6K7Y - chains A and G of the 20 polymer chains in the assembly; structure by electron microscopy, 3.60 A resolution.

[Chain A]
Protein: Calcium uniporter protein, mitochondrial
Organism: Homo sapiens
Reference sequence: Q8NE86 (MCU_HUMAN); residues 73-348 here = UniProt positions 73-348
Amino-acid sequence (276 residues; numbered 73 to 348; the number before each row is that of its first residue):
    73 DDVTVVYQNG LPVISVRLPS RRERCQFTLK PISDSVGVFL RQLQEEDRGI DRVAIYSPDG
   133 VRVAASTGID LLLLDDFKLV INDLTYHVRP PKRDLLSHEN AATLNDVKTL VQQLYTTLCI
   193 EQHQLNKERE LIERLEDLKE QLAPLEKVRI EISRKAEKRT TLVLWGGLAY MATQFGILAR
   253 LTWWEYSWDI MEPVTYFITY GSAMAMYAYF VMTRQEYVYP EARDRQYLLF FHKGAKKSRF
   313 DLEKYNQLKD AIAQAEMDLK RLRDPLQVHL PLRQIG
Not modelled in the structure: 346-348
Metal / ion sites: Ca2+: E264 (shared with 1 residue of chain B; 1 residue of chain C; 1 residue of chain D)
Ligand contacts:
  - PLX ((9R,11S)-9-({[(1S)-1-hydroxyhexadecyl]oxy}methyl)-2,2-dimethyl-5,7,10-trioxa-2lambda~5~-aza-6lambda~5~-phosphaoctacosane-6,6,11-triol), molecule 1: L234, V235, L236, G238, G239, M243, S274, A277, M278, Y281, Y289, V290, Y291, A294, Q298, F302
  - PLX, molecule 2: V266, F269, I270
  - PLX, molecule 3: A275, Y279, F282, E288
Swiss-Prot annotation at these positions:
  - region: T285 to V290 (Juxtamembrane helix)
  - motif: W260 to Y268 (Selectivity filter)
  - binding site (Ca(2+)): E264
  - modified residue: S92 (Phosphoserine), C97 (S-glutathionyl cysteine), K332 (N6-acetyllysine)
  - mutagenesis: S92 (S92A: Decreased MCU current; when associated with A-57; S92A: Impairs calcium uptake, but has no effect on oligomerization and interaction with MICU1 and MICU2), C97 (C97A: Abolished glutathionylation in response to reactive oxygen species), D123 (D123R: No effect on calcium uptake in presence of high concentrations of calcium. Abolished dimerization of MCU), K180 (K180A: No effect on calcium uptake, oligomerization and interaction with MICU1 and MICU2), C191 (C191A: Does not affect glutathionylation in response to reactive oxygen species), L240 (L240W: Abolished calcium uptake), A241 (A241W: Abolished interaction with EMRE/SMDT1 and calcium uptake), G248 (G248W: Abolished calcium uptake), E257 (E257A: According to a report, inhibits calcium uptake. According to a subsequent report, does not affect greatly calcium uptake; E257S: Does not affect greatly calcium uptake), S259 (S259A: Does not inhibit calcium uptake. Strongly reduced sensitivity to ruthenium red inhibition; S259R: Prevents entrance of calcium into the pore), W260 (W260A/F/Y: Abolished mitochondrial calcium uptake), D261 to E264 (Dominant negative (DN) mutant; inhibits calcium uptake. Inhibits calcium channel activity ...), 14 further mutagenesis entries in UniProt
From the paper describing this entry:
  - Ca2+ coordination: E264
  - binding site for cardiolipin: R297

[Chain G]
Protein: Essential MCU regulator, mitochondrial
Organism: Homo sapiens
Reference sequence: Q9H4I9 (EMRE_HUMAN); numbering as in UniProt (aligned over 48-101)
Amino-acid sequence (54 residues; row label = number of the first residue in the row):
    48 VIVTRSGAIL PKPVKMSFGL LRVFSIVIPF LYVGTLISKN FAALLEEHDI FVPE
Swiss-Prot annotation at these positions:
  - motif: G81 to S85 (GXXXX[G/A/S])
  - mutagenesis: P58 (P58W: Abolished interaction with MCU), K59 (K59W: Abolished interaction with MCU), P60 (P60A/W: Abolished interaction with MCU), L67 to V70 (Does not affect interaction with MCU), G81 (G81W: Abolishes calcium uptake into mitochondria), L83 (L83W: Promotes association with MCU, protecting SMDT1/EMRE from degradation by AFG3L2 and SP7), S85 (S85W: Abolishes calcium uptake into mitochondria. Promotes association with MCU, protecting SMDT1/EMRE from degradation by AFG3L2 and SP7)

[Interface between chain A and chain G]
Residue-residue contacts (21; chain A residue first):
  W237(A) - R69(G)
  W237(A) - I73(G)
  L240(A) - I73(G)  hydrophobic
  A241(A) - F77(G)
  A244(A) - V74(G)
  A244(A) - L78(G)
  T245(A) - F77(G)
  T245(A) - G81(G)
  F247(A) - L78(G)  hydrophobic
  G248(A) - L78(G)
  G248(A) - T82(G)
  I249(A) - G81(G)
  I249(A) - S85(G)  hydrogen bond (backbone-side chain)
  R252(A) - T82(G)
  R252(A) - S85(G)
  R252(A) - K86(G)
  L253(A) - S85(G)
  E257(A) - K86(G)
  E257(A) - A89(G)
  Y258(A) - A89(G)
  Y258(A) - P100(G)  hydrophobic
Also at the interface, not in a pair above, chain A (13 interface residues in all): I262
Also at the interface, not in a pair above, chain G (14 interface residues in all): M63, V70, F98

[In short]
Chain A and chain G form an interface of 13 and 14 residues respectively; the contacts include 1 hydrogen
bond. Its one hydrogen-bonded contact is I249(A)-S85(G). Ligands of chain A: 3 copies of compound PLX. The
paper reports a binding site for cardiolipin at R297(A); Ca2+ coordination by E264(A).
Chain A is Calcium uniporter protein, mitochondrial and chain G is Essential MCU regulator, mitochondrial,
both from Homo sapiens; the structure, Intact human mitochondrial calcium uniporter complex with MICU1/MICU2
subunits, was determined by electron microscopy together with 6K7X from the same study.
